9NF0 - chains E and F of the 8 polymer chains in the assembly; structure by electron microscopy, 3.06 A resolution.

== Chain E ==
Name: Sulfhydrogenase 1 subunit delta
Organism: Pyrococcus furiosus
Notes: EC 1.12.1.3
UniProtKB: E7FHU4 (HYD1D_PYRFU); residues 1-261 here = UniProt positions 1-261
Amino-acid sequence (261 residues; row label = number of the first residue in the row):
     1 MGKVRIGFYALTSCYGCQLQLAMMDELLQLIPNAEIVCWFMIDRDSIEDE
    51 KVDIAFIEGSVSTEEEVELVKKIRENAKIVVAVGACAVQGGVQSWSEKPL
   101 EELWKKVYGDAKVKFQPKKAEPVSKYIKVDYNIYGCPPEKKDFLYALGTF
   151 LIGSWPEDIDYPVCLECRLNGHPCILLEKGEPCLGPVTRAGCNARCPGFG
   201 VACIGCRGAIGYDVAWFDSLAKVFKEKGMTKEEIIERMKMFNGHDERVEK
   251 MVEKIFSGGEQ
Disordered / not traced: 1-2, 258-261
Ion coordination: 4Fe-4S cluster Fe site 1: C14, C17, C86, C136; 4Fe-4S cluster Fe site 2: C164, C167, C174, C183; 4Fe-4S cluster Fe site 3: C192, C196, C203, C206
Small-molecule neighbours:
  - 4Fe-4S cluster (SF4), molecule 1: S13, C14, Y15, G16, C17, E58, G84, A85, C86, G135, C136, P137
  - 4Fe-4S cluster (SF4), molecule 2: V163, T188, C192, R195, C196, P197, C203, I204, G205, C206, R207
  - 4Fe-4S cluster (SF4), molecule 3: V163, C164, C167, R168, P173, C174, I175, L176, C183, G185, P186, P197

== Chain F ==
Name: Sulfhydrogenase 1 subunit beta
Organism: Pyrococcus furiosus
Notes: EC 1.12.98.4
UniProtKB: Q8U2E5 (HYD1B_PYRFU); residues 1-367 here = UniProt positions 1-367
Amino-acid sequence (367 residues; each row starts with the number of its first residue):
     1 MRYVKLPKENTYEFLERLKDWGKLYAPVKISDKFYDFREIDDVRKIEFHY
    51 NRTIMPPKKFFFKPREKLFEFDISKPEYREVIEEVEPFIIFGVHACDIYG
   101 LKILDTVYLDEFPDKYYKVRREKGIIIGISCMPDEYCFCNLRETDFADDG
   151 FDLFFHELPDGWLVRVGTPTGHRLVDKNIKLFEEVTDKDICAFRDFEKRR
   201 QQAFKYHEDWGNLRYLLELEMEHPMWDEEADKCLACGICNTTCPTCRCYE
   251 VQDIVNLDGVTGYRERRWDSCQFRSHGLVAGGHNFRPTKKDRFRNRYLCK
   301 NAYNEKLGLSYCVGCGRCTAFCPANISFVGNLRRILGLEENKCPPTVSEE
   351 IPKRGFAYSSNIRGDGV
Disordered / not traced: 340-367
Ion coordination: 4Fe-4S cluster Fe site 1: C96, C131, C137, C139; 4Fe-4S cluster Fe site 2: C233, C236, C239, C322; 4Fe-4S cluster Fe site 3: C243, C312, C315, C318; 4Fe-4S cluster Fe site 4: C246, C248, C271, C299
Small-molecule neighbours:
  - FAD (flavin-adenine dinucleotide): L278, V279, A280
  - 4Fe-4S cluster (SF4), molecule 1: N51, R52, H94, A95, C96, C131, M132, P133, C137, F138, C139, T144, R200, F204, G314, C315
  - 4Fe-4S cluster (SF4), molecule 2: F138, C239, T242, C243, P244, T245, R296, K300, Y311, C312, V313, G314, C315, G316, R317, C318, F328
  - 4Fe-4S cluster (SF4), molecule 3: C233, L234, A235, C236, G237, I238, C239, Q272, F293, C322, P323, A324, I326
  - 4Fe-4S cluster (SF4), molecule 4: N240, C246, R247, C248, D269, S270, C271, H276, N295, R296, C299, K300

== How chain E and chain F interact ==
Contacting residue pairs (73; chain E residue first):
  E26(E) - L257(F)
  Q29(E) - L257(F)
  Q29(E) - D258(F)
  L30(E) - L257(F)  hydrophobic
  N33(E) - D258(F)  hydrogen bond (side chain-backbone)
  K141(E) - Y263(F)
  K141(E) - E265(F)  salt bridge
  L144(E) - I254(F)  hydrophobic
  L144(E) - V255(F)
  L144(E) - N256(F)
  Y145(E) - Q252(F)  hydrogen bond
  Y145(E) - D253(F)
  Y145(E) - I254(F)  hydrophobic
  L147(E) - L257(F)  hydrophobic
  G148(E) - V255(F)
  G148(E) - N256(F)
  L151(E) - L257(F)
  I152(E) - I73(F)  hydrophobic
  E157(E) - Q252(F)  hydrogen bond
  D160(E) - R274(F)  salt bridge
  D160(E) - S275(F)
  Y161(E) - R267(F)
  Y161(E) - F273(F)  hydrophobic
  P162(E) - A235(F)
  P162(E) - C236(F)  hydrophobic
  P162(E) - F273(F)
  C164(E) - C236(F)
  L165(E) - T241(F)
  L165(E) - R267(F)
  L165(E) - W268(F)
  L165(E) - F273(F)  hydrophobic
  E166(E) - R65(F)  salt bridge
  R168(E) - M55(F)
  R168(E) - I238(F)
  R168(E) - T241(F)
  R168(E) - T242(F)
  L169(E) - M55(F)
  L169(E) - P64(F)
  L169(E) - R65(F)
  L169(E) - R267(F)
  L169(E) - W268(F)  hydrophobic
  G171(E) - I30(F)
  G171(E) - R38(F)  hydrogen bond (backbone-side chain)
  G171(E) - I54(F)
  G171(E) - M55(F)
  P173(E) - I30(F)  hydrophobic
  P173(E) - S31(F)
  C174(E) - F34(F)
  L176(E) - P323(F)  hydrophobic
  L177(E) - A320(F)
  L177(E) - F321(F)
  L177(E) - C322(F)
  L177(E) - P323(F)  hydrophobic
  E178(E) - S31(F)  hydrogen bond
  E178(E) - D32(F)
  E178(E) - K33(F)
  E178(E) - F34(F)
  Y212(E) - R274(F)
  V214(E) - R292(F)
  W216(E) - L234(F)
  W216(E) - A235(F)
  W216(E) - K289(F)
  D218(E) - D231(F)
  S219(E) - D231(F)  hydrogen bond (side chain-backbone)
  S219(E) - K232(F)  hydrogen bond (side chain-backbone)
  S219(E) - C233(F)  hydrogen bond (side chain-backbone)
  S219(E) - L234(F)
  S219(E) - K289(F)
  L220(E) - L234(F)
  K222(E) - K232(F)
  V223(E) - P323(F)
  V223(E) - A324(F)  hydrophobic
  K254(E) - D231(F)  salt bridge
Other interface residues (no listed pair), chain E (43 interface residues in all): M24, L27, T149, N170, H172, K179, P186, N193
Other interface residues (no listed pair), chain F (42 interface residues in all): D36

== In short ==
43 residues of chain E and 42 residues of chain F are in contact, with 8 hydrogen bonds and 4 salt bridges.
Polar pairs include K141(E)-E265(F), D160(E)-R274(F) and E166(E)-R65(F). Bound to chain E: 3 copies of 4Fe-4S
cluster.
Here chain E is Sulfhydrogenase 1 subunit delta and chain F is Sulfhydrogenase 1 subunit beta, both from
Pyrococcus furiosus. Entry 9NF0 (Structure of the NADPH-bound Pyrococcus furiosus SHI complex) was determined
by electron microscopy (same publication as 9E15, 9E1J and 9NEZ).
